Entry 5Z3V (electron microscopy, 4.22 A resolution (low resolution: residue-level contacts below are approximate; hydrogen-bond / salt-bridge calls are withheld)); this record covers chains O and J of the 11 polymer chains in the assembly.

[Chain O]
Molecule: Transcription regulatory protein SNF2
Organism: Saccharomyces cerevisiae (strain ATCC 204508 / S288c)
Notes: EC 3.6.4.-
UniProt: P22082 (SNF2_YEAST); residue numbers follow UniProt; this construct covers 666-1400
Sequence (735 residues; each row starts with the number of its first residue):
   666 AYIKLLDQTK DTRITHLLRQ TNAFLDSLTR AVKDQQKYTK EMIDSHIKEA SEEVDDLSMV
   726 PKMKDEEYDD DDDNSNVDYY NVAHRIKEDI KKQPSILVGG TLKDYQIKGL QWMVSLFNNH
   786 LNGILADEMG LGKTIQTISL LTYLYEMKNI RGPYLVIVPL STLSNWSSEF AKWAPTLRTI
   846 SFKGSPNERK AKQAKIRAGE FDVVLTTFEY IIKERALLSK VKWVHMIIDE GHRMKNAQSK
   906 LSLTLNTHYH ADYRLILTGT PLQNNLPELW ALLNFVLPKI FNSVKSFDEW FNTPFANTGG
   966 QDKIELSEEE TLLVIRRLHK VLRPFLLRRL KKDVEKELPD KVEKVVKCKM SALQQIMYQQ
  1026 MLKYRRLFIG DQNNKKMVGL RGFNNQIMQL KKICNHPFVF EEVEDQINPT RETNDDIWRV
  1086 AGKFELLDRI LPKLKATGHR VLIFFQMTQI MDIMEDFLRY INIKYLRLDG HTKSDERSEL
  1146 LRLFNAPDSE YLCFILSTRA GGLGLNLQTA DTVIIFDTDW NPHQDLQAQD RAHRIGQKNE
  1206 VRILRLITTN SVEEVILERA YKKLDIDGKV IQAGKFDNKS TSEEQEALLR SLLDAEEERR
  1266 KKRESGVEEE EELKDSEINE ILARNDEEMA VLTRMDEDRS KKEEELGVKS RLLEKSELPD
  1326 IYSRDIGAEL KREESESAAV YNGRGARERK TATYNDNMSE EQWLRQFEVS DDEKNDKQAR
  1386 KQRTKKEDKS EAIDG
Unresolved in the structure: 666-669, 691-742, 961-966, 1031-1046, 1270-1275, 1309-1313, 1318-1336, 1350-1400
Small-molecule neighbours:
  - ADP (adenosine-5'-diphosphate): Thr766, Leu767, Lys768, Tyr770, Asp792, Met794, Gly795, Leu796, Gly797, Lys798, Thr799, Ile800, Trp838, Asn1171, Gln1173, Arg1199, Ile1200
  - beryllium trifluoride (BEF): Met794, Gly795, Leu1170, Asn1171, Arg1196, Arg1199
Curated features (UniProtKB/Swiss-Prot):
  - motif: Asp894 to His897 (DEGH box)
  - binding site (ATP): Asp792 to Thr799
  - modified residue (Phosphoserine): Ser716, Ser1340

[Chain J]
Molecule: 167-nt DNA strand
Sequence (167 nucleotides; each row starts with the number of its first residue; numbers below 1 keep their minus sign (DA-19 is residue -19)):
   -19 ATCGTACTTC TCGACAAGCT TCAGGATGTA TATATCTGAC ACGTGCCTGG AGACTAGGGA
    41 GTAATCCCCT TGGCGGTTAA AACGCGGGGG ACAGCGCGTA CGTGCGTTTA AGCGGTGCTA
   101 GAGCTGTCTA CGACCAATTG AGCGGCCTCG GCACCGGGAT TCTCGAT
Unresolved in the structure: -19 to 0, 147

[How chain O and chain J interact]
Contacting residue pairs - 14 pairs, chain O then chain J:
  Ile877(O) - DG95(J)
  Arg880(O) - DT17(J)
  Arg898(O) - DT96(J)
  Lys900(O) - DT96(J)
  Lys900(O) - DG97(J)
  Asn901(O) - DT96(J)
  Ser904(O) - DG95(J)
  Lys905(O) - DG94(J)
  Lys905(O) - DG95(J)
  Leu906(O) - DG95(J)
  Thr912(O) - DT17(J)
  Gln928(O) - DG97(J)
  Arg1164(O) - DT96(J)
  Asn1186(O) - DG97(J)
Other interface residues (no listed pair), chain O (17 interface residues in all): Lys885, His897, Met899, Gln1051, Trp1185
Other interface residues (no listed pair), chain J (9 interface residues in all): DC16, DC93, DC98, DA100

[Overview]
The interface between chain O and chain J involves 17 residues on one side and 9 on the other. Ligands of
chain O: ADP and beryllium trifluoride. From UniProt: 8 ATP-binding residues on chain O.
Here chain O is Transcription regulatory protein SNF2 (Saccharomyces cerevisiae (strain ATCC 204508 / S288c))
and chain J is a 167-nt DNA strand. Entry 5Z3V (Structure of Snf2-nucleosome complex at shl-2 in ADP BeFx
state) was determined by electron microscopy together with 5Z3U, 5Z3L, 5Z3O, 6IY2 and 6IY3 from the same
study.
